Entry 4XOE (X-ray diffraction, 2.40 A resolution); this record covers chains A and B.

== Chain A ==
Protein: FimH protein
From: Escherichia coli O6:K15:H31
Reference sequence: Q0T8Y8 (Q0T8Y8_ECOL5); residues 1-279 here correspond to UniProt positions 25-303 (UniProt number = residue number + 24)
Chain sequence (279 residues; row label = number of the first residue in the row):
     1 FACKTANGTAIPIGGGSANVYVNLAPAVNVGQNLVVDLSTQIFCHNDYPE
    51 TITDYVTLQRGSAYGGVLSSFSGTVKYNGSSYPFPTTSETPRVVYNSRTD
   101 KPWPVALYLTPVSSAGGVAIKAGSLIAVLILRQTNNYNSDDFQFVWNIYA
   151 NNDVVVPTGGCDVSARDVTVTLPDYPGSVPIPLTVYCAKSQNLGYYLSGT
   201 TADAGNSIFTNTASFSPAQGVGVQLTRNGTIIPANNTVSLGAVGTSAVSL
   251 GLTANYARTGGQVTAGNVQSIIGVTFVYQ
Disulfides: C3-C44, C161-C187
Small-molecule neighbours: heptyl alpha-D-mannopyranoside (KGM): F1, I13, N46, D47, Y48, T51, I52, D54, Q133, N135, Y137, D140, F142
Reported in the primary citation:
  - binding site for heptyl alpha-D-mannopyranoside: F1, D47, Y48, D54, Q133, N135, Y137, D140
  - conformationally variable residues (loop rearrangement): G8 to G16

== Chain B ==
Protein: FimG protein
From: Escherichia coli O6:K15:H31
Reference sequence: Q0T8Y9 (Q0T8Y9_ECOL5); residues 1-14 here correspond to UniProt positions 24-37 (UniProt number = residue number + 23)
Chain sequence (14 residues; each row starts with the number of its first residue):
     1 ADVTITVNGKVVAK

== How chain A and chain B interact ==
Contacting residue pairs - 58 pairs, chain A then chain B:
  A115(A) - D2(B)
  G116(A) - D2(B)
  V163(A) - V3(B)  hydrophobic
  A165(A) - V3(B)
  R166(A) - D2(B)  hydrogen bond (side chain-backbone)
  R166(A) - V3(B)
  R166(A) - T4(B)  hydrogen bond (backbone-backbone)
  D167(A) - T4(B)
  V168(A) - T4(B)  hydrogen bond (backbone-backbone)
  V168(A) - I5(B)
  V168(A) - T6(B)  hydrogen bond (backbone-backbone)
  T169(A) - T6(B)
  T169(A) - N8(B)
  V170(A) - T6(B)  hydrogen bond (backbone-backbone)
  V170(A) - V7(B)
  V170(A) - N8(B)  hydrogen bond (backbone-backbone)
  T171(A) - N8(B)
  L172(A) - V7(B)  hydrophobic
  L172(A) - N8(B)  hydrogen bond (backbone-backbone)
  D174(A) - K10(B)  salt bridge
  D174(A) - V12(B)
  Y175(A) - K10(B)  hydrogen bond (backbone-backbone)
  Y175(A) - V11(B)  hydrophobic
  A218(A) - V11(B)  hydrophobic
  V223(A) - V7(B)  hydrophobic
  A254(A) - V7(B)  hydrophobic
  Y256(A) - G9(B)
  Y256(A) - K10(B)  hydrogen bond (side chain-backbone)
  T264(A) - V11(B)
  A265(A) - V11(B)
  G266(A) - K10(B)
  G266(A) - V11(B)  hydrogen bond (backbone-backbone)
  N267(A) - G9(B)
  V268(A) - V7(B)
  V268(A) - N8(B)
  V268(A) - G9(B)  hydrogen bond (backbone-backbone)
  V268(A) - K10(B)
  Q269(A) - T6(B)
  Q269(A) - V7(B)
  Q269(A) - N8(B)  hydrogen bond
  S270(A) - I5(B)
  S270(A) - T6(B)
  S270(A) - V7(B)  hydrogen bond (backbone-backbone)
  I271(A) - T4(B)
  I271(A) - I5(B)
  I271(A) - T6(B)
  I272(A) - V3(B)
  I272(A) - T4(B)
  I272(A) - I5(B)  hydrogen bond (backbone-backbone)
  G273(A) - A1(B)
  G273(A) - V3(B)
  V274(A) - A1(B)
  V274(A) - D2(B)  hydrogen bond (backbone-backbone)
  V274(A) - V3(B)  hydrogen bond (backbone-backbone)
  V274(A) - I5(B)  hydrophobic
  T275(A) - A1(B)
  T275(A) - D2(B)
  F276(A) - D2(B)  hydrogen bond (backbone-side chain)
Other interface residues (no listed pair), chain A (35 interface residues in all): I181, L183, V221, L252, V263
Other interface residues (no listed pair), chain B (13 interface residues in all): A13

== Overview ==
35 residues of chain A and 13 residues of chain B are in contact; the contacts include 17 hydrogen bonds and 1
salt bridge. Polar pairs include D174(A)-K10(B), R166(A)-D2(B) and Y256(A)-K10(B). Bound to chain A: heptyl
alpha-D-mannopyranoside. The paper reports a binding site for heptyl alpha-D-mannopyranoside at F1(A), D47(A)
and Y48(A) among others; conformational variability at G8(A).
Chain A is FimH protein and chain B is FimG protein, both from Escherichia coli O6:K15:H31; the structure,
Crystal structure of a FimH*DsG complex from E.coli F18 with bound heptyl alpha-D-mannopyrannoside, was
determined by X-ray diffraction together with 4XO9, 4XOA, 4XOB and 4XOD from the same study.
